8C7C - chains H and L of the 3 polymer chains in the assembly; structure by X-ray diffraction, 2.60 A resolution.

Chain H:
Name: Reaction center protein H chain
From: Cereibacter sphaeroides 2.4.1
UniProt: P0C0Y7 (RCEH_CERSP); numbering as in UniProt (aligned over 10-260)
Amino-acid sequence (251 residues; row label = number of the first residue in the row):
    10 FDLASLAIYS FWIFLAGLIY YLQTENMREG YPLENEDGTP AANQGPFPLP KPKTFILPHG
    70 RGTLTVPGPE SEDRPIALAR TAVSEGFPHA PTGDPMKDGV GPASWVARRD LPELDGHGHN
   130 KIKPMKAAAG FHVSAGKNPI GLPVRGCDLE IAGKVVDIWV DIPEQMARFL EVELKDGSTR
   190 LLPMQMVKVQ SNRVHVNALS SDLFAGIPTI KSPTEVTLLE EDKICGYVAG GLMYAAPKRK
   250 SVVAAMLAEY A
Not modelled in the structure: 10

Chain L:
Name: Reaction center protein L chain
From: Cereibacter sphaeroides 2.4.1
UniProt: P0C0Y8 (RCEL_CERSP); residues 1-281 here correspond to UniProt positions 2-282 (UniProt number = residue number + 1)
Amino-acid sequence (281 residues; numbered 1 to 281; the number before each row is that of its first residue):
     1 ALLSFERKYR VPGGTLVGGN LFDFWVGPFY VGFFGVATFF FAALGIILIA WSAVLQGTWN
    61 PQLISVYPPA LEYGLGGAPL AKGGLWQIIT ICATGAFVSW ALREVEICRK LGIGYHIPFA
   121 FAFAILAYLT LVLFRPVMMG AWGYAFPYGI WTHLDWVSNT GYTYGNFHYN PAHMIAITFF
   181 FTNALALALH GALVLSAANP EKGKEMRTPD HEDTFFRDLV GYSIGTLGIH RLGLLLSLSA
   241 VFFSALCMII TGTIWFDQWV DWWQWWVKLP WWANIPGCIN G
Differences from the reference sequence: conflict Thr178 (Ser179 in P0C0Y8); engineered mutation Cys278 (Gly279 in P0C0Y8)
Metal / ion sites: Fe ion: His190, His230 (shared with 3 residues of chain M)
Ligand contacts:
  - bacteriochlorophyll a (BCL), molecule 1: Ile46, Ile49, Tyr128, Leu131, Phe146, Ile150, Trp151, His153, Leu154, Trp156, Val157
  - bacteriochlorophyll a (BCL), molecule 2: Phe97, Phe121, Ala124, Ile125, Ala127, Tyr128, Leu131, Trp156, Val157, Ser158, Thr160, Gly161, Tyr162, Asn166, Phe167, His168, His173, Ala176, Ile177, Phe180, Phe181, Val241, Ser244, Ala245, Cys247, Met248
  - bacteriochlorophyll a (BCL), molecule 3: Val157, Tyr162, His168, Phe181
  - bacteriochlorophyll a (BCL), molecule 4: His168, Met174, Ile177, Thr178, Phe181, Thr182, Leu185
  - bacteriopheophytin a (BPH), molecule 1: Thr38, Phe41, Ala42, Gly45, Ile49, Ile89, Cys92, Ala93, Ala96, Phe97, Trp100, Glu104, Ile117, Ala120, Phe121, Phe123, Ala124, Tyr128, Phe146, Tyr148, Gly149, Ile150, His153, Phe180, Ser237, Leu238, Val241
  - bacteriopheophytin a (BPH), molecule 2: Phe181, Ala184, Leu185, Ala188, Leu189, Phe216, Leu219, Val220
  - heptane-1,2,3-triol (HTO): Ile49, Pro61, Ile64, Tyr148, Ile150
  - ubiquinone-10 (U10): Phe29, Tyr30, Val31, Gly35, Thr38, Trp100, Arg103

How chain H and chain L interact:
Contacting residue pairs (68; chain H residue first):
  Gly39(H) with Leu3(L); Ser4(L), hydrogen bond (backbone-backbone); Phe5(L)
  Tyr40(H) with Leu3(L), hydrophobic
  Leu42(H) with Ala1(L), hydrophobic; Leu2(L)
  Glu43(H) with Ala1(L); Leu2(L), hydrogen bond (backbone-backbone); Ser4(L)
  Glu45(H) with Arg7(L); Arg10(L), salt bridge
  Ala50(H) with Ala1(L), hydrophobic
  Lys62(H) with Asn199(L), hydrogen bond
  Phe64(H) with Ala198(L); Met206(L), hydrophobic
  Ile65(H) with Gly203(L); Lys204(L); Glu205(L); Met206(L), hydrogen bond (backbone-backbone)
  Leu66(H) with Glu205(L)
  Pro67(H) with Glu205(L); Met206(L)
  His68(H) with Glu205(L)
  Glu79(H) with Ser4(L)
  Glu81(H) with Ser4(L); Phe5(L); Lys8(L), salt bridge
  Ile85(H) with Arg7(L); Lys8(L)
  Leu87(H) with Arg7(L); Lys8(L); Val11(L), hydrophobic
  Gly95(H) with Phe24(L); Trp25(L), hydrogen bond (backbone-backbone)
  Pro97(H) with Arg10(L); Val11(L); Pro12(L); Asp23(L); Trp25(L), hydrophobic
  His98(H) with Arg10(L), hydrogen bond (backbone-backbone); Val11(L); Pro12(L)
  Ala99(H) with Pro12(L)
  Pro100(H) with Pro12(L)
  Val109(H) with Lys8(L)
  Gly110(H) with Lys8(L), hydrogen bond (backbone-backbone); Tyr9(L); Val11(L)
  Pro111(H) with Val11(L); Lys110(L); Gly112(L)
  Ser113(H) with Lys8(L); Tyr9(L)
  Trp114(H) with Lys8(L)
  Val115(H) with Tyr9(L)
  Asp124(H) with Asp210(L)
  Gly125(H) with Thr208(L); Asp210(L), hydrogen bond (backbone-side chain)
  Pro172(H) with Asp210(L)
  Glu173(H) with Pro209(L); Thr226(L), hydrogen bond
  Ala238(H) with Gly112(L)
  Met242(H) with Pro12(L); Gly13(L); Gly14(L); Arg109(L); Lys110(L)
  Tyr243(H) with Val11(L)
Other interface residues (no listed pair), chain H (39 interface residues in all): Gly69, Arg83, Phe96, Lys130, Met175
Other interface residues (no listed pair), chain L (31 interface residues in all): Leu111, Leu227

In short:
39 residues of chain H and 31 residues of chain L are in contact, with 9 hydrogen bonds and 2 salt bridges.
Among the polar pairs are Glu45(H)-Arg10(L), Glu81(H)-Lys8(L) and Lys62(H)-Asn199(L). Bound to chain L: 4
copies of bacteriochlorophyll a, bacteriopheophytin a, heptane-1,2,3-triol and ubiquinone-10.
Chain H is Reaction center protein H chain and chain L is Reaction center protein L chain, both from
Cereibacter sphaeroides 2.4.1; the structure, Double mutant V(M84)C/A(L278)C structure of Photosynthetic
Reaction Center From Cereibacter sphaeroides strain RV, was determined by X-ray diffraction (same publication
as 8C5X, 8C6K, 8C87 and 8C88).
